8XSA - chains A and D of the 4 polymer chains in the assembly; structure by X-ray diffraction, 2.60 A resolution.

== Chain A ==
Molecule: Aryl hydrocarbon receptor nuclear translocator
From: Homo sapiens
Reference sequence: P27540 (ARNT_HUMAN); residues 85-465 here = UniProt positions 85-465
Chain sequence (382 residues; numbered 84 to 465; the number before each row is that of its first residue):
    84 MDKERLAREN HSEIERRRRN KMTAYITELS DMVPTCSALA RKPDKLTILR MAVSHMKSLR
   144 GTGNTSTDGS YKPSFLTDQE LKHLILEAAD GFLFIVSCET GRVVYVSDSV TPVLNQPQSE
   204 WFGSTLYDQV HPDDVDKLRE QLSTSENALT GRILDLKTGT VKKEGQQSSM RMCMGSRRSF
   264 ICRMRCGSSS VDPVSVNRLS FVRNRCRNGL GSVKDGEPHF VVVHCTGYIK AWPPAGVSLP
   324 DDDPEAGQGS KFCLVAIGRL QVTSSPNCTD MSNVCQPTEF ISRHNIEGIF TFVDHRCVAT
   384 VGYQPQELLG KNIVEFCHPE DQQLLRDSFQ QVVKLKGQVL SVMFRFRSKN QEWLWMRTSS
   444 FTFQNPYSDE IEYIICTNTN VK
Disordered / not traced: 122-124, 144-155, 228-256, 272-298, 345-359, 465
Differences from the reference sequence: initiating methionine (84)
Swiss-Prot annotation at these positions:
  - region: Leu-167 to Ala-171 (Mediates the transcription activity and dimerization of the AHR:ARNT complex)
  - mutagenesis: Arg-91 (R91A: Diminishes DNA interaction), Asn-93 (N93A: Diminishes DNA interaction), His-94 (H94A: Severely diminishes DNA interaction), Glu-98 (E98A: Severely diminishes DNA interaction), Arg-99 (R99A: Diminishes DNA interaction), Arg-101 (R101A: Severely diminishes DNA interaction), Arg-102 (R102A: Severely diminishes DNA interaction)

== Chain D ==
Molecule: DNAR
Sequence (21 nucleotides; numbered 1 to 21; the number before each row is that of its first residue):
     1 GCTTGTCACG CGATGCCCGA T

== Interface between chain A and chain D ==
Pairs across the interface (6; chain A residue first):
  His-94(A) with DT6(D), hydrogen bond to the base
  Ile-97(A) with DG5(D), phosphate contact
  Glu-98(A) with DC7(D), hydrogen bond to the base; DA8(D), hydrogen bond to the base
  Arg-101(A) with DT6(D), salt bridge to the phosphate; DC7(D), base contact
Other interface residues (no listed pair), chain D (5 interface residues in all): DT4

== Summary ==
Chain A and chain D form an interface of 4 and 5 residues respectively, with 3 hydrogen bonds and 1 salt
bridge. Among the polar pairs are His-94(A)/DT6(D), Glu-98(A)/DC7(D) and Glu-98(A)/DA8(D). UniProt lists 7
mutagenesis sites on chain A.
Here chain A is Aryl hydrocarbon receptor nuclear translocator (Homo sapiens) and chain D is DNAR. Entry 8XSA
(Crystal structure of the DNA-bound AHR-ARNT heterodimer in complex with Indigo) was determined by X-ray
diffraction together with 8XS6, 8XS7, 8XS8, 8XS9 and 8XSB from the same study.
